7YFC - chains B and N of the 6 polymer chains in the assembly; structure by electron microscopy, 3.00 A resolution.

[Chain B]
Name: Guanine nucleotide-binding protein G(I)/G(S)/G(T) subunit beta-1
Source organism: Homo sapiens
Reference sequence: P62873 (GBB1_HUMAN); residue numbers follow UniProt; this construct covers 2-340
Chain sequence (388 residues; numbered -21 to 366; the number before each row is that of its first residue; numbers below 1 keep their minus sign (Met-21 is residue -21)):
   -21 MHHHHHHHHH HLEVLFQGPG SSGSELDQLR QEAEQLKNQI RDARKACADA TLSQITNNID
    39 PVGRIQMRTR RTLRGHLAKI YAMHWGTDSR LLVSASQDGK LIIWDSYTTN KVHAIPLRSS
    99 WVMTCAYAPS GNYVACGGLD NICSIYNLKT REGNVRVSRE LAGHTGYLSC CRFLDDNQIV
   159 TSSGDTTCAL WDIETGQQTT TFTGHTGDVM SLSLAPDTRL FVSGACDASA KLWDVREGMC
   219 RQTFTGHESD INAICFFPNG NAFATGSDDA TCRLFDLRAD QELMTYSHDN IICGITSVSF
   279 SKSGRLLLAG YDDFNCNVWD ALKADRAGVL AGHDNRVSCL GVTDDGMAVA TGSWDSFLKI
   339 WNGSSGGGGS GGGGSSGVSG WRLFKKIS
Unresolved in the structure: -21 to 1, 344-366
Differences from the reference sequence: initiating methionine (-21); expression tag (-20 to 1, 341-366)
Swiss-Prot annotation at these positions:
  - modified residue: Ser2 (N-acetylserine), His266 (Phosphohistidine)
  - natural variant: Leu30 (L30F: In MRD42; uncertain significance), Arg52 (R52G: In MRD42), Gly64 (G64V: In MRD42), Asp76 (D76E: In MRD42; D76G: In MRD42), Gly77 (G77S: In MRD42), Lys78 (K78R: In MRD42), Ile80 (I80N: In MRD42; I80T: In MRD42), His91 (H91R: In MRD42; uncertain significance), Ala92 (A92T: In MRD42), Pro94 (P94S: In MRD42), Leu95 (L95P: In MRD42), Arg96 (R96L: In MRD42), 5 further natural variant entries in UniProt

[Chain N]
Name: Nb35
Source organism: Lama glama
Chain sequence (129 residues; row label = number of the first residue in the row; numbering starts at 0):
     0 MQVQLQESGG GLVQPGGSLR LSCAASGFTF SNYKMNWVRQ APGKGLEWVS DISQSGASIS
    60 YTGSVKGRFT ISRDNAKNTL YLQMNSLKPE DTAVYYCARC PAPFTRDCFD VTSTTYAYRG
   120 QGTQVTVSS
Unresolved in the structure: 0
Disulfides: Cys22-Cys96, Cys99-Cys107

[How chain B and chain N interact]
Pairs across the interface (11; chain B residue first):
  Arg8(B) with Gln120(N)
  Cys204(B) with Tyr117(N), hydrogen bond (backbone-side chain)
  Asp205(B) with Ala116(N)
  Thr223(B) with Gln1(N)
  Glu226(B) with Val2(N); Gly26(N); Tyr32(N), hydrogen bond; Arg98(N), hydrogen bond (backbone-side chain)
  Ser227(B) with Pro100(N), hydrogen bond (side chain-backbone); Tyr117(N)
  Asp228(B) with Tyr117(N), hydrogen bond
Also at the interface, not in a pair above, chain B (15 interface residues in all): Lys15, Thr184, Ala206, Gly224, His225, Asp246, Asp247, Ile270
Also at the interface, not in a pair above, chain N (16 interface residues in all): Gln3, Phe27, Thr28, Ala101, Pro102, Phe103, Thr114

[Summary]
The interface between chain B and chain N involves 15 residues on one side and 16 on the other; the contacts
include 5 hydrogen bonds. Among the polar pairs are Cys204(B)-Tyr117(N), Glu226(B)-Tyr32(N) and
Glu226(B)-Arg98(N).
Here chain B is Guanine nucleotide-binding protein G(I)/G(S)/G(T) subunit beta-1 (Homo sapiens) and chain N is
Nb35 (Lama glama). Entry 7YFC (Cryo-EM structure of the histamine-bound histamine H4 receptor and Gq complex)
was determined by electron microscopy, deposited together with 7YFD.
